6DFG - chains A and L of the 12 polymer chains in the assembly; structure by electron microscopy, 4.42 A resolution (low resolution: residue-level contacts below are approximate; hydrogen-bond / salt-bridge calls are withheld).

Chain A:
Name: Envelope glycoprotein gp160
From: Human immunodeficiency virus 1
Reference sequence: Q2N0S6 (Q2N0S6_9HIV1); the construct lacks a stretch of the UniProt sequence and is renumbered around it, so the offset changes along the chain: 31-141 = UniProt 30-140; 150-184 = UniProt 141-175; 189-309 = UniProt 188-308; 312-323 = UniProt 309-320; 2 more segments
Sequence (476 residues; row label = number of the first residue in the row; note: 15 numbers in that range are skipped by the numbering (no residue carries them; nothing is unmodelled there); a row labelled like 184A-184L holds insertion residues (184A, then the next letters in order)):
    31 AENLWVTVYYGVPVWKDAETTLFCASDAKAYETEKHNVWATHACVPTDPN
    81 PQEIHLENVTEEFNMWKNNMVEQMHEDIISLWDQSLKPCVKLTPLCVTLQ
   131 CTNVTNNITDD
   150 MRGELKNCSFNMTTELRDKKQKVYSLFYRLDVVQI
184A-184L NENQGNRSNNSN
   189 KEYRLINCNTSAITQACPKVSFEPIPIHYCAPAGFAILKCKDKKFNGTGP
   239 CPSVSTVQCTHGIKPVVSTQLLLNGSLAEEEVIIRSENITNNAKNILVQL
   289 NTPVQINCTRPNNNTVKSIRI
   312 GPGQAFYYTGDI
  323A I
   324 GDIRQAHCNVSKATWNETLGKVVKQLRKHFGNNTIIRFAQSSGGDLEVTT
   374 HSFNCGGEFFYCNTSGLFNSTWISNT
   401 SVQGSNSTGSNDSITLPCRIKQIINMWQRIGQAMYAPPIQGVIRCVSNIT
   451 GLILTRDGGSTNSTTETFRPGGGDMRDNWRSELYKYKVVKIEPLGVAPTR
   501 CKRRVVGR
Disordered / not traced: 31-32, 58-65, 150-152, 184A-184L, 403-409, 459-462, 504-508
Differences from the reference sequence: conflict Glu106 (Thr105 in Q2N0S6), Ile271 (Met270 in Q2N0S6), Leu288 (Phe287 in Q2N0S6), Val304 (Arg303 in Q2N0S6), Tyr319 (Ala316 in Q2N0S6), Asn332 (Thr330 in Q2N0S6), Gln363 (Asn361 in Q2N0S6), Cys501 (Ala498 in Q2N0S6)
Cystine bridges: Cys54-Cys74, Cys119-Cys205, Cys126-Cys196, Cys131-Cys157, Cys218-Cys247, Cys228-Cys239, Cys296-Cys331, Cys378-Cys445, Cys385-Cys418
Covalent attachments: N-acetylglucosamine (NAG) linked to Asn133, Asn137, Asn156, Asn160, Asn197, Asn234, Asn262, Asn276, Asn295, Asn301, Asn339, Asn386, Asn448; glycan linked to Asn332, Asn392
From the paper describing this entry:
  - post-translational modification sites: Asn137, Asn332, Asn392

Chain L:
Name: mature BG18 fragment antigen binding light chain
From: Homo sapiens
Sequence (214 residues; row label = number of the first residue in the row; note: 1 number in that range is skipped by the numbering (no residue carries it; nothing is unmodelled there); a row labelled like 95A-95B holds insertion residues (95A, then the next letters in order)):
     1 SSELTQPPS
    11 VSVSPGQTARITCSGAPLTSRFTYWYRQKPGQAPVLIISRSSQRSSGWSG
    61 RFSASWSGTTVTLTIRGVQADDEADYYCQSSDTSD
95A-95B SY
    96 KMFGGGTKLTV
  106A L
   107 GQPKAAPSVTLFPPSSEELQANKATLVCLISDFYPGAVTVAWKADSSPVK
   157 AGVETTTPSKQSNNKYAASSYLSLTPEQWKSHRSYSCQVTHEGSTVEKTV
   207 APTECS
Disordered / not traced: 1-2, 107-212
Cystine bridges: Cys23-Cys88

Chain A / chain L interface:
Residue-residue contacts - 14 pairs, chain A then chain L:
  Asn136(A) - Gln53(L)
  Asn136(A) - Arg54(L)
  Asn137(A) - Ser56(L)
  Ile138(A) - Trp66(L)
  Thr139(A) - Ser30(L)
  Thr139(A) - Arg50(L)
  Asp140(A) - Ser30(L)
  Asp140(A) - Arg31(L)
  Asp322(A) - Arg54(L)
  Ile323(A) - Arg54(L)
  Ile323A(A) - Arg54(L)
  Gly324(A) - Ser52(L)
  Gly324(A) - Arg54(L)
  Asp325(A) - Ser52(L)
Interface residues without a listed pair, chain A (13 interface residues in all): Thr135, Asp141, Ile326
Interface residues without a listed pair, chain L (10 interface residues in all): Phe32, Ser55

In short:
13 residues of chain A and 10 residues of chain L are in contact. N-acetylglucosamine is covalently linked to
Asn133(A), Asn137(A), Asn156(A), Asn160(A), Asn197(A) and Asn234(A) and 8 more. From the paper: modification
sites Asn137(A), Asn332(A) and Asn392(A).
Here chain A is Envelope glycoprotein gp160 (Human immunodeficiency virus 1) and chain L is mature BG18
fragment antigen binding light chain (Homo sapiens). Entry 6DFG (BG505 MD39 SOSIP trimer in complex with
mature BG18 fragment antigen binding) was determined by electron microscopy.
